8CV7 - chains A and D; structure by X-ray diffraction, 1.60 A resolution.

== Chain A ==
Molecule: Isoform 3 of Bromodomain-containing protein 2
From: Homo sapiens
Notes: fragment: bd2
UniProt: P25440 (BRD2_HUMAN), isoform P25440-3; residues 347-455 here correspond to UniProt positions 300-408 (UniProt number = residue number - 47)
Amino-acid sequence (114 residues; row label = number of the first residue in the row):
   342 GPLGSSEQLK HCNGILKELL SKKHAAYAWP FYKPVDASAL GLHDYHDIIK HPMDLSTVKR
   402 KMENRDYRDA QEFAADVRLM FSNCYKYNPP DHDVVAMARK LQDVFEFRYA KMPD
Unresolved in the structure: 342-346
Sequence notes: expression tag (342-346)
Ligand contacts: acetyl group (ACE): Ala367, Trp370, Met438

== Chain D ==
Molecule: Peptide 2.2E
Amino-acid sequence (12 residues; row label = number of the first residue in the row):
     1 WYGYWKVPKR KC
Modified / non-standard residues: Lys6 (N(6)-acetyllysine; ALY); Lys9 (N(6)-acetyllysine; ALY)
Covalently attached groups: acetyl group (ACE) linked to Trp1, Cys12; amino group (NH2) linked to Cys12
Ligand contacts: acetyl group (ACE): Tyr2, Gly3, Tyr4, Trp5

== How chain A and chain D interact ==
Contacting residue pairs (25; chain A residue first):
  Ala367(A) - Trp1(D)
  Tyr368(A) - Trp1(D)  hydrophobic
  Trp370(A) - Gly3(D)
  Trp370(A) - Tyr4(D)
  Trp370(A) - Trp5(D)
  Pro371(A) - Trp5(D)  hydrophobic
  Pro371(A) - Lys9(D)
  Phe372(A) - Lys9(D)
  Val376(A) - Lys9(D)
  Leu381(A) - Pro8(D)
  Leu383(A) - Lys9(D)
  Cys425(A) - Lys9(D)
  Asn429(A) - Lys9(D)
  His433(A) - Lys9(D)
  His433(A) - Arg10(D)
  Asp434(A) - Lys9(D)  hydrogen bond (backbone-backbone)
  Asp434(A) - Arg10(D)  hydrogen bond (backbone-backbone)
  Asp434(A) - Lys11(D)
  Asp434(A) - Cys12(D)  hydrogen bond (side chain-backbone)
  Val435(A) - Trp5(D)  hydrophobic
  Val435(A) - Lys9(D)  hydrogen bond (backbone-backbone)
  Ala437(A) - Trp1(D)  hydrophobic
  Met438(A) - Trp1(D)  hydrophobic
  Met438(A) - Trp5(D)  hydrophobic
  Met438(A) - Cys12(D)  hydrophobic
Other interface residues (no listed pair), chain A (16 interface residues in all): Lys441
The authors on this interface:
  - specific contacts: Tyr386(A)-Lys9(D) (water-mediated contact), Asn429(A)-Lys9(D) (hydrogen bond), Asp434(A)-Cys12(D)
  - interface residues, chain A: Tyr386(A), Asn429(A)
  - interface residues, chain D: Trp5(D)

== In short ==
16 residues of chain A face 9 of chain D across their interface; the contacts include 4 hydrogen bonds. Among
the polar pairs are Asp434(A)-Cys12(D), Asp434(A)-Lys9(D) and Asp434(A)-Arg10(D). The paper describes a
water-mediated contact between Tyr386(A) and Lys9(D); a hydrogen bond between Asn429(A) and Lys9(D); a contact
between Asp434(A) and Cys12(D). From the paper: interface residues Tyr386(A), Asn429(A) and Trp5(D).
Here chain A is Isoform 3 of Bromodomain-containing protein 2 (Homo sapiens) and chain D is Peptide 2.2E.
Entry 8CV7 (Peptide 2.2E in complex with BRD2-BD2) was determined by X-ray diffraction, deposited together
with 8DNQ, 8CV4, 8CV5 and 8CV6.
